Entry 8R0J (X-ray diffraction, 2.40 A resolution); this record covers chains A and C.

# Chain A
Name: Vacuolar protein sorting-associated protein 29
Organism: Homo sapiens
UniProtKB: Q9UBQ0 (VPS29_HUMAN); numbering as in UniProt (aligned over 1-182)
Sequence (185 residues; numbered -2 to 182; the number before each row is that of its first residue; numbers below 1 keep their minus sign (Met-2 is residue -2)):
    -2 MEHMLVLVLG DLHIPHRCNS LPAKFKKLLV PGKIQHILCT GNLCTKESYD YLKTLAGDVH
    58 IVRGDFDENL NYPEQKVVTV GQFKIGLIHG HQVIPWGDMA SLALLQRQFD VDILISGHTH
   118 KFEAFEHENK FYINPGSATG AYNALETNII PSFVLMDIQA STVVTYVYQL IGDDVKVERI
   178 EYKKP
Disordered / not traced: -2 to -1
Sequence notes: initiating methionine (-2); expression tag (-1 to 0)
Curated features (UniProtKB/Swiss-Prot):
  - binding site (Zn(2+)): Asp8, His10, Asn39, Asp62, His86, His115, His117
  - modified residue: Lys50 (N6-acetyllysine)
  - mutagenesis: Asp8 (D8A: Loss of in vitro protein phosphatase activity), Asn39 (N39A: Loss of in vitro protein phosphatase activity; N39D: No effect on in vitro protein phosphatase activity), Asp62 (D62A/N: Loss of in vitro protein phosphatase activity), Leu67 (L67D: Impairs interaction with VPS35L), His86 (H86A: Loss of in vitro protein phosphatase activity), Val90 (V90D: Impairs interaction with VPS35), Ile91 (I91D: Impairs interaction with VPS35. Impairs interaction with VPS35L and CCC complex association), Trp93 (W93A: Impairs interaction with VPS35L and CCC complex association), His117 (H117A: Loss of in vitro protein phosphatase activity), Leu152 (L152E: Impairs interaction with TBC1D5. Impairs interaction with VPS35L), Tyr165 (Y165A: Impairs interaction with VPS35L), Val174 (V174D: Impairs interaction with VPS35L)
What the authors report for this chain:
  - conformationally variable residues: Thr144

# Chain C
Name: Vacuolar protein sorting-associated protein 35
Organism: Homo sapiens
UniProtKB: Q96QK1 (VPS35_HUMAN); residue numbers follow UniProt; this construct covers 476-780
Sequence (306 residues; each row starts with the number of its first residue):
   475 MVEDPDPEDF ADEQSLVGRF IHLLRSEDPD QQYLILNTAR KHFGAGGNQR IRFTLPPLVF
   535 AAYQLAFRYK ENSKVDDKWE KKCQKIFSFA HQTISALIKA ELAELPLRLF LQGALAAGEI
   595 GFENHETVAY EFMSQAFSLY EDEISDSKAQ LAAITLIIGT FERMKCFSEE NHEPLRTQCA
   655 LAASKLLKKP DQGRAVSTCA HLFWSGRNTD KNGEELHGGK RVMECLKKAL KIANQCMDPS
   715 LQVQLFIEIL NRYIYFYEKE NDAVTIQVLN QLIQKIREDL PNLESSEETE QINKHFHNTL
   775 EHLRLR
Disordered / not traced: 475-490, 518-520
Sequence notes: initiating methionine (475)
Small-molecule neighbours: Bis-1,3-phenyl guanylhydrazon (XFZ): Arg526, Glu575, Leu576, Ala577, Glu578, Leu579, Pro580, Glu617, Ser619, Asp620, Ala623
Curated features (UniProtKB/Swiss-Prot):
  - natural variant: Arg524 (R524W: Found in a patient with Parkinson disease), Asp620 (D620N: In PARK17)
  - mutagenesis: His675 (H675R: Disrupts interaction with VPS29. Does not effect interaction with VPS26)
What the authors report for this chain:
  - binding site for Bis-1,3-phenyl guanylhydrazon: Asp620

# Interface between chain A and chain C
Pairs across the interface (61):
  Pro12(A) - Arg493(C)
  Pro12(A) - His496(C)  hydrogen bond (backbone-side chain)
  Pro12(A) - Pro531(C)
  His13(A) - His496(C)  hydrogen bond (backbone-side chain)
  His13(A) - Pro531(C)
  His13(A) - Phe534(C)
  Arg14(A) - His496(C)  hydrogen bond (backbone-side chain)
  Arg14(A) - Phe534(C)
  Arg14(A) - Gln586(C)
  Cys15(A) - His496(C)
  Asn16(A) - Arg493(C)
  Asn16(A) - Leu497(C)
  Thr42(A) - Phe527(C)
  Asp62(A) - Arg582(C)  hydrogen bond (backbone-side chain)
  Asp62(A) - Leu630(C)
  Phe63(A) - Phe534(C)  hydrophobic
  Phe63(A) - Leu579(C)  hydrophobic
  Phe63(A) - Arg582(C)
  Phe63(A) - Gln586(C)
  Glu65(A) - Phe527(C)
  His88(A) - Leu630(C)
  Ile91(A) - Thr629(C)
  Ile91(A) - Gly633(C)
  Ile91(A) - Thr672(C)
  Ile91(A) - His675(C)  hydrogen bond (backbone-side chain)
  Ile91(A) - Arg726(C)  hydrogen bond (backbone-side chain)
  Pro92(A) - Glu636(C)
  Pro92(A) - Arg637(C)
  Pro92(A) - His675(C)
  Pro92(A) - Ser679(C)
  Pro92(A) - Tyr729(C)
  Trp93(A) - Gly633(C)
  Trp93(A) - Thr634(C)
  Trp93(A) - Arg637(C)
  Asp95(A) - Tyr729(C)  hydrogen bond
  Asp95(A) - Lys733(C)  salt bridge
  Ala97(A) - Tyr729(C)  hydrophobic
  Ala97(A) - Lys733(C)
  Ser98(A) - Tyr729(C)
  Leu101(A) - Asn725(C)
  Arg104(A) - Asn725(C)  hydrogen bond
  Arg104(A) - Ile728(C)
  Arg104(A) - His769(C)
  Arg104(A) - Asn772(C)  hydrogen bond (backbone-side chain)
  Arg104(A) - His776(C)
  Gln105(A) - Glu722(C)
  Gln105(A) - His769(C)
  Asp107(A) - Lys768(C)  salt bridge
  Asp107(A) - Asn772(C)  hydrogen bond
  Glu125(A) - His776(C)  salt bridge
  Glu125(A) - Arg780(C)
  Tyr139(A) - Phe534(C)  hydrophobic
  Tyr139(A) - Tyr537(C)
  Tyr139(A) - Gln538(C)
  Tyr139(A) - Phe541(C)
  Tyr139(A) - Ala590(C)
  Ala141(A) - Phe541(C)
  Ala141(A) - Glu593(C)
  Leu142(A) - Leu589(C)  hydrophobic
  Leu142(A) - Glu593(C)
  Leu142(A) - Arg637(C)
Also at the interface, not in a pair above, chain A (26 interface residues in all): Gln89, Thr144
Also at the interface, not in a pair above, chain C (39 interface residues in all): Arg526, Pro530, Leu583, Thr773

# Summary
Chain A and chain C form an interface of 26 and 39 residues respectively, with 10 hydrogen bonds and 3 salt
bridges. Polar pairs include Asp95(A)-Lys733(C), Asp107(A)-Lys768(C) and Glu125(A)-His776(C). Chain C binds
Bis-1,3-phenyl guanylhydrazon. The paper reports a binding site for Bis-1,3-phenyl guanylhydrazon at
Asp620(C); conformational variability at Thr144(A).
Here chain A is Vacuolar protein sorting-associated protein 29 and chain C is Vacuolar protein
sorting-associated protein 35, both from Homo sapiens. Entry 8R0J (Crystal structure of the retromer complex
VPS29/VPS35 with the ligand bis-1,3-phenyl guanylhydrazone, 2a) was determined by X-ray diffraction (same
publication as 8R02).
